9DDO - chains B and Z of the 8 polymer chains in the assembly; structure by electron microscopy, 2.80 A resolution.

Chain B:
Protein: Biopolymer transport protein ExbB
From: Escherichia coli
Reference sequence: P0ABU7 (EXBB_ECOLI); residues 1-244 here = UniProt positions 1-244
Sequence (244 residues; row label = number of the first residue in the row):
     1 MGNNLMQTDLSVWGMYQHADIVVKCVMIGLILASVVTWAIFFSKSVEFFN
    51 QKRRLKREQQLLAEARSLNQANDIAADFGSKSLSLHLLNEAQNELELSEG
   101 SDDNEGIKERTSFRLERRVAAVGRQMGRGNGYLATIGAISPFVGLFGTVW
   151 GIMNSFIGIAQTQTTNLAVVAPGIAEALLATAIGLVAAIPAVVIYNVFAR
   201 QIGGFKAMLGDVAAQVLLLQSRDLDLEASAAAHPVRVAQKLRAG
Unresolved in the structure: 1-5, 233-244
Ligand contacts: phosphatidylethanolamine (PEV; (1S)-2-{[(2-aminoethoxy)(hydroxy)phosphoryl]oxy}-1-[(palmitoyloxy)methyl]ethyl stearate): Cys25, Val26, Ile28, Gly29, Arg128, Gly129, Gly131, Tyr132, Thr135, Ile136, Val143, Phe146
From the paper describing this entry:
  - binding site for phosphatidylethanolamine: Arg200

Chain Z:
Protein: Biopolymer transport protein ExbD
From: Escherichia coli
Reference sequence: P0ABV2 (EXBD_ECOLI); residue numbers follow UniProt; this construct covers 1-141
Sequence (163 residues; row label = number of the first residue in the row):
     1 MAMHLNENLDDNGEMHDINVTPFIDVMLVLLIIFMVAAPLATVDVKVNLP
    51 ASTSTPQPRPEKPVYLSVKADNSMFIGNDPVTDETMITALNALTEGKKDT
   101 TIFFRADKTVDYETLMKVMDTLHQAGYLKIGLVGEETAKAKENLYFQGNA
   151 GSGHHHHHHHHHH
Unresolved in the structure: 1-11, 40-163
Construct notes: expression tag (142-163)

Chain B / chain Z interface:
Residue-residue contacts (8; chain B residue first):
  Phe142(B) with Ile18(Z), hydrophobic; Val20(Z), hydrophobic
  Leu145(B) with Val20(Z), hydrophobic; Phe23(Z), hydrophobic
  Val149(B) with Phe23(Z), hydrophobic
  Phe156(B) with Leu30(Z), hydrophobic; Ile33(Z), hydrophobic; Phe34(Z), hydrophobic
Also at the interface, not in a pair above, chain B (7 interface residues in all): Ile159, Thr165, Val170
Also at the interface, not in a pair above, chain Z (7 interface residues in all): Ala37

Summary:
The chain B/chain Z interface involves 7 residues from each chain. Chain B binds phosphatidylethanolamine. The
paper reports a binding site for phosphatidylethanolamine at Arg200(B).
Chain B is Biopolymer transport protein ExbB and chain Z is Biopolymer transport protein ExbD, both from
Escherichia coli; the structure, E. coli TonB-ExbBD TonB bound to ExbB chain C, was determined by electron
microscopy, deposited together with 9DDM, 9DDN, 9DDP and 9DDQ.
